Entry 4OV1 (X-ray diffraction, 2.31 A resolution); this record covers chain A.

# Chain A
Name: Putative ferredoxin
Organism: Rhodopseudomonas palustris
Reference sequence: Q2ITY5 (Q2ITY5_RHOP2); residues 1-69 here = UniProt positions 1-69
Amino-acid sequence (69 residues; row label = number of the first residue in the row):
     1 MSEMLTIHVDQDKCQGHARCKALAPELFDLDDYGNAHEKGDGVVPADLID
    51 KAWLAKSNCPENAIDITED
Disordered / not traced: 1-3
Metal / ion sites: 3Fe-4S cluster Fe: Cys14, Cys20, Cys59
Residues lining bound ligands: 3Fe-4S cluster (F3S): Val9, Cys14, Gln15, Gly16, His17, Ala18, Arg19, Cys20, Leu30, Gly34, Ala36, Cys59, Pro60, Glu61, Ala63, Ile64

# Summary
Chain A binds 3Fe-4S cluster. Cys14, Cys20 and Cys59 form the 3Fe-4S cluster Fe site.
Chain A is Putative ferredoxin (Rhodopseudomonas palustris); the structure, The crystal structure of a novel
electron transfer ferredoxin from R. palustris HaA2, was determined by X-ray diffraction (same publication as
4ID8).
